Entry 8DEF (electron microscopy, 4.20 A resolution (low resolution: residue-level contacts below are approximate; hydrogen-bond / salt-bridge calls are withheld)); this record covers chains S and T of the 10 polymer chains in the assembly.

# Chain S
Molecule: SKW24 Fab heavy chain
From: Homo sapiens
Notes: antibody fragment or engineered binder
Amino-acid sequence (235 residues; numbered 1 to 235; the number before each row is that of its first residue):
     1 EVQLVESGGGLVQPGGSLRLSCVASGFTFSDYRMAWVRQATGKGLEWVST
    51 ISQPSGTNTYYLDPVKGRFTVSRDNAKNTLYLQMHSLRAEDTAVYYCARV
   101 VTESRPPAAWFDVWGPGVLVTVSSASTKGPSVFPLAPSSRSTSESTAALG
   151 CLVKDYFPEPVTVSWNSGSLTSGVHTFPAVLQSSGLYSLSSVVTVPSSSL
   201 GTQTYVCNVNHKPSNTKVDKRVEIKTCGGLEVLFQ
Unresolved in the structure: 125-235
Disulfide bonds: C22-C97

# Chain T
Molecule: SKW24 Fab light chain
From: Homo sapiens
Notes: antibody fragment or engineered binder
Amino-acid sequence (215 residues; row label = number of the first residue in the row):
     1 SYELTQPPSVSASPGQTARITCGGINIGSELVHWYQQKPPQAPVLVIYAN
    51 GERPSGIPERFSGSNSGNTATLTISGVEAGDEADYYCQLWDISSDHNYIF
   101 GDGTRLTVLGQPKAAPSVTLFPPSSEELQANKATLVCLISDFYPGAVEVA
   151 WKADGSAVNAGVETTKPSKQSNNKYAASSYLSLTSDQWKSHKSYSCQVTH
   201 EGSTVEKTVAPAECS
Unresolved in the structure: 107-215
Disulfide bonds: C22-C87

# Chain S / chain T interface
Residue-residue contacts - 31 pairs, chain S then chain T:
  Q39(S) - Q37(T)
  G44(S) - Y86(T)
  L45(S) - Q37(T)
  L45(S) - P43(T)
  L45(S) - F100(T)
  W47(S) - H96(T)
  W47(S) - N97(T)
  W47(S) - Y98(T)
  T50(S) - Y98(T)
  Y60(S) - H96(T)
  Y61(S) - D95(T)
  K66(S) - D95(T)
  Y96(S) - P40(T)
  Y96(S) - A42(T)
  Y96(S) - P43(T)
  P106(S) - L31(T)
  P107(S) - W90(T)
  P107(S) - I92(T)
  A108(S) - W90(T)
  A109(S) - Q88(T)
  A109(S) - W90(T)
  A109(S) - Y98(T)
  W110(S) - H33(T)
  W110(S) - Y35(T)
  W110(S) - L45(T)
  W110(S) - Y48(T)
  F111(S) - Y35(T)
  F111(S) - L45(T)
  W114(S) - Y35(T)
  W114(S) - A42(T)
  W114(S) - P43(T)
Other interface residues (no listed pair), chain S (18 interface residues in all): K43, G115
Other interface residues (no listed pair), chain T (20 interface residues in all): Q41, V44

# In short
The interface between chain S and chain T involves 18 residues on one side and 20 on the other.
Here chain S is SKW24 Fab heavy chain and chain T is SKW24 Fab light chain, both from Homo sapiens. Entry 8DEF
(Cryo-EM Structure of Western Equine Encephalitis Virus VLP in complex with SKW24 fab) was determined by
electron microscopy together with 8DEE, 8DEQ, 8DUL, 8DUN, 8DWO, 8EEU and 8EEV from the same study.
